PDB entry 6F36 | electron microscopy, 3.70 A resolution | chains A and M of the 12 polymer chains in the assembly

[Chain A]
Protein: Mitochondrial ATP synthase subunit c
Organism: Polytomella sp. Pringsheim 198.80
UniProtKB: D7P7X5 (D7P7X5_9CHLO); residues 1-127 here = UniProt positions 1-127
Amino-acid sequence (127 residues; numbered 1 to 127; the number before each row is that of its first residue):
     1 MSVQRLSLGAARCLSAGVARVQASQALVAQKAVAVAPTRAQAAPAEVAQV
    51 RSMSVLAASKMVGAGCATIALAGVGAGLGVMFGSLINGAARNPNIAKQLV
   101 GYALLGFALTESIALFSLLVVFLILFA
Not modelled in the structure: 1-53, 127

[Chain M]
Protein: Mitochondrial ATP synthase subunit 6
Organism: Polytomella sp. Pringsheim 198.80
UniProtKB: H8PGG3 (H8PGG3_9CHLO); residue numbers follow UniProt; this construct covers 1-327
Amino-acid sequence (327 residues; numbered 1 to 327; the number before each row is that of its first residue):
     1 MSVLSSVSMGSRIGSSLLGRSSAYLAQCGFSTRSNLNGSIDTSSSVFQAL
    51 SSDNENKPAASPLNVKLPGMSCSSILLPKTSRIAVPFGNQTMAMSSVRDV
   101 KTGSLPTNFLTGVYRFWRSQNPAEKPHDPVNDRLLPAVVDASDKRASIGT
   151 WATTFFCTIISCNLLGLMPFNEAPTSGLGFATGLGVSVWATATILGLSKT
   201 GFKFPGHFIPGGTPWPMAFIFVPLETISYTFRAVSLGVRLWVNMLAGHTL
   251 LHILTGMALALPFSLGFFSMVPATFGVCCLLSALVGLEYLVAVLQSGVFS
   301 ILSTVYVGEFNHDKFIGPAAKIVKKIH
Not modelled in the structure: 1-95, 324-327
Reported in the primary citation:
  - contacts within the chain: Thr193-Tyr229 (hydrogen bond), Asn243-Gln295, Arg232-Glu309 (salt bridge)
  - catalytic residues: Glu225, Glu288, Glu309, His312 (proposed by the authors, not directly observed)
  - disease-associated variants - L236P, L236R: decreased catalytic activity (citing earlier work)
  - disease-associated variants - W189R (citing earlier work)

[Chain A / chain M interface]
Contacting residue pairs (7; chain A residue first):
  Leu104(A) - Val298(M)  hydrophobic
  Ala108(A) - Leu302(M)  hydrophobic
  Ala108(A) - Tyr306(M)
  Glu111(A) - Arg239(M)  salt bridge
  Leu115(A) - Val238(M)  hydrophobic
  Leu115(A) - Arg239(M)
  Phe116(A) - Phe231(M)  hydrophobic
Interface residues without a listed pair, chain A (7 interface residues in all): Phe107, Phe122
Interface residues without a listed pair, chain M (9 interface residues in all): Ser235, Trp241, Ile301

[Overview]
Chain A and chain M form an interface of 7 and 9 residues respectively; the contacts include 1 salt bridge.
Its one salt-bridged contact is Glu111(A)-Arg239(M). The paper reports catalytic residues Glu225(M), Glu288(M)
and Glu309(M) among others; L236P and L236R of chain M reduce catalytic activity.
Here chain A is Mitochondrial ATP synthase subunit c and chain M is Mitochondrial ATP synthase subunit 6, both
from Polytomella sp. Pringsheim 198.80. Entry 6F36 (Polytomella Fo model) was determined by electron
microscopy.
